PDB entry 1ZZK | X-ray diffraction, 0.95 A resolution | chain A

# Chain A
Name: Heterogeneous nuclear ribonucleoprotein K
Source organism: Homo sapiens
Notes: fragment: KH3 domain
UniProtKB: P61978 (HNRPK_HUMAN); residues 11-89 here correspond to UniProt positions 385-463 (UniProt number = residue number + 374)
Chain sequence (82 residues; numbered 8 to 89; the number before each row is that of its first residue):
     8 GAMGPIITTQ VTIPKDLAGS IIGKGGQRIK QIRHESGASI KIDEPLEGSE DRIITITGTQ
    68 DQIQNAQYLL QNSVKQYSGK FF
Not modelled in the structure: 8-9
Construct notes: cloning artifact (8-10)
What the authors report for this chain:
  - contacts within the chain: Gln78-Phe89 (hydrogen bond)

# Overview
The paper reports contacts within the chain involving Phe89 and Gln78.
Chain A is Heterogeneous nuclear ribonucleoprotein K (Homo sapiens); the structure, Crystal Structure of the
third KH domain of hnRNP K at 0.95A resolution, was determined by X-ray diffraction (same publication as 1ZZI
and 1ZZJ).
